Entry 8GU7 (X-ray diffraction, 2.60 A resolution); this record covers chains A and D.

[Chain A]
Name: Beclin 1-associated autophagy-related key regulator
From: Mus musculus
UniProt: Q8CDJ3 (BAKOR_MOUSE); residues 5-58 here correspond to UniProt positions 101-154 (UniProt number = residue number + 96)
Chain sequence (60 residues; each row starts with the number of its first residue; numbers below 1 keep their minus sign (Gly-1 is residue -1)):
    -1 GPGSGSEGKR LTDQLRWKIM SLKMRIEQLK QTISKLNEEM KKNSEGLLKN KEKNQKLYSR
Not modelled in the structure: -1 to 2, 40-58
Differences from the reference sequence: expression tag (-1 to 4); engineered mutation Leu20 (Cys116 in Q8CDJ3), Ser32 (Cys128 in Q8CDJ3), Leu34 (Gly130 in Q8CDJ3)

[Chain D]
Name: Beclin-2
From: Homo sapiens
UniProt: A8MW95 (BECN2_HUMAN); residues 5-96 here correspond to UniProt positions 157-248 (UniProt number = residue number + 152)
Chain sequence (96 residues; row label = number of the first residue in the row):
     1 GPGSDEAAAL RAELRDLELE EARLVQELED VDRNNARAAA DLQAAQAEAA ELDQQERQHY
    61 RDYSALKRQQ LELLDQLGNV ENQLQYARVQ LDRLKE
Not modelled in the structure: 1-5, 34-96
Differences from the reference sequence: expression tag (1-4); engineered mutation Leu91 (Arg243 in A8MW95)

[Chain A / chain D interface]
Contacting residue pairs (26):
  Thr10(A) - Leu10(D)
  Leu13(A) - Ala7(D)
  Arg14(A) - Leu10(D)
  Lys16(A) - Leu14(D)
  Ile17(A) - Leu10(D)
  Ile17(A) - Glu13(D)
  Ile17(A) - Leu14(D)  hydrophobic
  Ile17(A) - Leu17(D)  hydrophobic
  Leu20(A) - Leu14(D)  hydrophobic
  Leu20(A) - Leu17(D)  hydrophobic
  Leu20(A) - Glu18(D)
  Leu20(A) - Glu21(D)
  Lys21(A) - Glu13(D)  salt bridge
  Arg23(A) - Glu21(D)  salt bridge
  Ile24(A) - Leu17(D)
  Ile24(A) - Glu20(D)
  Ile24(A) - Leu24(D)  hydrophobic
  Leu27(A) - Glu21(D)
  Leu27(A) - Leu24(D)  hydrophobic
  Lys28(A) - Glu20(D)  salt bridge
  Ile31(A) - Leu24(D)
  Ile31(A) - Glu27(D)
  Ile31(A) - Leu28(D)  hydrophobic
  Leu34(A) - Leu28(D)  hydrophobic
  Leu34(A) - Val31(D)  hydrophobic
  Asn35(A) - Val31(D)
Other interface residues (no listed pair), chain A (16 interface residues in all): Leu9, Thr30
Other interface residues (no listed pair), chain D (15 interface residues in all): Glu6, Arg11, Val25

[Summary]
16 residues of chain A and 15 residues of chain D are in contact, with 3 salt bridges. Polar pairs include
Lys21(A)-Glu13(D), Arg23(A)-Glu21(D) and Lys28(A)-Glu20(D).
Here chain A is Beclin 1-associated autophagy-related key regulator (Mus musculus) and chain D is Beclin-2
(Homo sapiens). Entry 8GU7 (Selective targeting of the Beclin 2-Atg14L coiled coil complex by stapled peptides
promotes autophagy and endolysosomal ...) was determined by X-ray diffraction.
